PDB entry 1YFF | X-ray diffraction, 2.40 A resolution | chains A and B of the 4 polymer chains in the assembly

[Chain A]
Molecule: Hemoglobin alpha chain
Source organism: Homo sapiens
Reference sequence: P69905 (HBA_HUMAN); residue numbers follow UniProt; this construct covers 1-141
Chain sequence (141 residues; each row starts with the number of its first residue):
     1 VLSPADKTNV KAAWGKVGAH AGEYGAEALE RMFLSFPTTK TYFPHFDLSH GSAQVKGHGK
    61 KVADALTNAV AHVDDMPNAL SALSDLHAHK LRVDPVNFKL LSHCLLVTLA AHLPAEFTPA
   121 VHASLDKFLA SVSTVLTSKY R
Bound ions: heme Fe: His87 (together with carbon monoxide)
Ligand contacts: carbon monoxide / heme: Leu29, Met32, Thr39, Tyr42, Phe43, His45, Phe46, His58, Lys61, Val62, Ala65, Leu66, Leu83, Leu86, His87, Leu91, Val93, Asn97, Phe98, Leu101, Leu105, Leu136

[Chain B]
Molecule: Hemoglobin beta chain
Source organism: Homo sapiens
Notes: engineered mutation(s): E6K
Reference sequence: P68871 (HBB_HUMAN); residue numbers follow UniProt; this construct covers 1-146
Chain sequence (146 residues; numbered 1 to 146; the number before each row is that of its first residue):
     1 VHLTPKEKSA VTALWGKVNV DEVGGEALGR LLVVYPWTQR FFESFGDLST PDAVMGNPKV
    61 KAHGKKVLGA FSDGLAHLDN LKGTFATLSE LHCDKLHVDP ENFRLLGNVL VCVLAHHFGK
   121 EFTPPVQAAY QKVVAGVANA LAHKYH
Bound ions: heme Fe: His92 (together with carbon monoxide)
Ligand contacts: carbon monoxide / heme: Leu28, Leu31, Thr38, Phe41, Phe42, Ser44, Phe45, His63, Lys66, Val67, Ala70, Phe71, Phe85, Leu88, Leu91, His92, Leu96, Val98, Asn102, Phe103, Leu106, Val137, Leu141

[How chain A and chain B interact]
Residue-residue contacts - 39 pairs, chain A then chain B:
  Glu30(A) - Pro124(B)
  Arg31(A) - Phe122(B)  hydrogen bond (side chain-backbone)
  Arg31(A) - Thr123(B)
  Arg31(A) - Pro124(B)
  Arg31(A) - Gln127(B)  hydrogen bond
  Leu34(A) - Pro124(B)  hydrophobic
  Leu34(A) - Pro125(B)  hydrophobic
  Leu34(A) - Ala128(B)
  Ser35(A) - Gln127(B)
  Ser35(A) - Ala128(B)
  Ser35(A) - Gln131(B)
  Phe36(A) - Gln131(B)
  His103(A) - Asn108(B)
  His103(A) - Val111(B)
  His103(A) - Gln127(B)
  His103(A) - Gln131(B)  hydrogen bond
  Cys104(A) - Gln127(B)
  Val107(A) - Val111(B)  hydrophobic
  Val107(A) - Ala115(B)
  Val107(A) - Phe122(B)  hydrophobic
  Val107(A) - Gln127(B)
  Ala110(A) - Cys112(B)
  Ala110(A) - Ala115(B)
  Ala110(A) - His116(B)
  Ala111(A) - Ala115(B)
  Ala111(A) - Gly119(B)
  Ala111(A) - Lys120(B)
  His112(A) - Lys120(B)  hydrogen bond
  Pro114(A) - His116(B)  hydrogen bond (backbone-side chain)
  Phe117(A) - Arg30(B)  hydrogen bond (backbone-side chain)
  Phe117(A) - His116(B)  hydrogen bond (backbone-side chain)
  Thr118(A) - Arg30(B)  hydrogen bond (backbone-side chain)
  Pro119(A) - Arg30(B)
  Pro119(A) - Val33(B)
  Pro119(A) - Met55(B)  hydrophobic
  His122(A) - Arg30(B)  hydrogen bond
  His122(A) - Val34(B)
  Asp126(A) - Val34(B)
  Asp126(A) - Tyr35(B)  hydrogen bond
Interface residues without a listed pair, chain A (21 interface residues in all): Glu27, Leu106, Ala120, Ala123
Interface residues without a listed pair, chain B (21 interface residues in all): Pro51, Val109

[Overview]
The chain A/chain B interface involves 21 residues from each chain; the contacts include 10 hydrogen bonds.
Polar pairs include Arg31(A)-Phe122(B), Arg31(A)-Gln127(B) and His103(A)-Gln131(B). Ligands of chain A: carbon
monoxide / heme. Ligands of chain B: carbon monoxide / heme.
Here chain A is Hemoglobin alpha chain and chain B is Hemoglobin beta chain, both from Homo sapiens. Entry
1YFF (STRUCTURE OF HUMAN CARBONMONOXYHEMOGLOBIN C (BETA E6K): TWO QUATERNARY STATES (R2 and R3) IN ONE
CRYSTAL) was determined by X-ray diffraction.
